7NDT - chains DDD and III of the 10 polymer chains in the assembly; structure by X-ray diffraction, 3.00 A resolution.

Chain DDD (and III):
Name: T cell receptor alpha variable 26-1, T cell receptor alpha joining 37, T cell receptor alpha chain constant
Organism: Homo sapiens
Notes: chain III of this document is another copy of the same molecule, construct and numbering; everything in this record applies to it too
Reference sequence: chimeric construct of A0A087WT03, A0A087X096, P01848: residues 2-106 from A0A087WT03 (TVAZ1_HUMAN) positions 19-107 (offset varies); residues 109-128 from A0A087X096 positions 3-21 (offset varies); residues 130-214 from P01848 positions 1-85 (UniProt number = residue number - 129)
Amino-acid sequence (198 residues; row label = number of the first residue in the row; note: 17 numbers in that range are skipped by the numbering (no residue carries them; nothing is unmodelled there); numbering starts at 0):
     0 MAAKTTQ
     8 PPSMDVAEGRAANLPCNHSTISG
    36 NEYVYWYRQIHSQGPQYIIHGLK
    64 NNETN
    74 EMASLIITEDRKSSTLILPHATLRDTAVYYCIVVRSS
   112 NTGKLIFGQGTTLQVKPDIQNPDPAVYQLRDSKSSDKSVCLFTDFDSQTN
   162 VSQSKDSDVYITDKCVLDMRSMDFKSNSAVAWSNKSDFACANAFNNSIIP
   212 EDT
Disordered / not traced: 0-2, 210-214 (chain III: 0-1, 208-214)
Disulfides: C23-C104, C151-C201
Sequence notes: initiating methionine (0); expression tag (1); engineered mutation P9 (Thr25 in A0A087WT03), V13 (Cys29 in A0A087WT03), C176 (Thr47 in P01848); linker (107-108, 129)

How chain DDD and chain III interact:
Pairs across the interface (7; chain DDD residue first):
  N68(DDD) - S182(III)
  E74(DDD) - S182(III)
  P92(DDD) - S182(III)
  H93(DDD) - R181(III)
  H93(DDD) - D184(III)  salt bridge
  S182(DDD) - E74(III)
  S182(DDD) - P92(III)
Interface residues without a listed pair, chain DDD (8 interface residues in all): T67, M75, D184
Interface residues without a listed pair, chain III (7 interface residues in all): H93, M183

In short:
Chain DDD and chain III form an interface of 8 and 7 residues respectively, with 1 salt bridge. Its one
salt-bridged contact is H93(DDD)-D184(III).
Chain DDD and chain III are both T cell receptor alpha variable 26-1, T cell receptor alpha joining 37, T cell
receptor alpha chain constant (Homo sapiens); the structure, UL40:01 TCR in complex with HLA-E with a
non-natural amino acid, was determined by X-ray diffraction together with 6ZKW, 6ZKX, 6ZKY, 6ZKZ, 7NDQ and
7NDU from the same study.
